PDB entry 3VIV | X-ray diffraction, 2.25 A resolution | chains A and C of the 3 polymer chains in the assembly

# Chain A
Molecule: 441aa long hypothetical nfeD protein
Organism: Pyrococcus horikoshii
Reference sequence: O59179 (O59179_PYRHO); residue numbers follow UniProt; this construct covers 16-236
Amino-acid sequence (230 residues; numbered 15 to 244; the number before each row is that of its first residue):
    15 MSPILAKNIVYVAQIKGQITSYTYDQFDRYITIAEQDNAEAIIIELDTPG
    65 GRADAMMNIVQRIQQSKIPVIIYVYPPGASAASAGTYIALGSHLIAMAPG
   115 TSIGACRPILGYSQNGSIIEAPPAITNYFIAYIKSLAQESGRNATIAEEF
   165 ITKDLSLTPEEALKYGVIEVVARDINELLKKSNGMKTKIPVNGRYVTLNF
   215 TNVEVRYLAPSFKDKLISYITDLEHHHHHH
Disordered / not traced: 15-18, 238-244
Differences from the reference sequence: expression tag (15, 237-244); engineered mutation Ala138 (Lys in O59179)
Curated features (UniProtKB/Swiss-Prot):
  - active site: Ser97 (Nucleophile)
  - binding site (substrate): Gly64 to Ala67, Ala119 to Leu124

# Chain C
Molecule: Ph stomatin PH1511
Reference sequence: O59180 (Y1511_PYRHO); residue numbers follow UniProt; this construct covers 234-243
Amino-acid sequence (10 residues; each row starts with the number of its first residue):
   234 NVIVLMLPME
Disordered / not traced: 242-243

# Interface between chain A and chain C
Pairs across the interface (26):
  Gly65(A) - Val235(C)
  Gly65(A) - Ile236(C)  hydrogen bond (backbone-backbone)
  Arg66(A) - Ile236(C)
  Ala67(A) - Ile236(C)  hydrogen bond (backbone-backbone)
  Ala67(A) - Val237(C)
  Ser97(A) - Asn234(C)  hydrogen bond (side chain-backbone)
  Ser97(A) - Val235(C)  hydrogen bond (side chain-backbone)
  Ala98(A) - Val235(C)
  Tyr101(A) - Val235(C)  hydrophobic
  Ala119(A) - Asn234(C)  hydrogen bond (backbone-backbone)
  Cys120(A) - Asn234(C)
  Cys120(A) - Val235(C)
  Arg121(A) - Asn234(C)  hydrogen bond (backbone-backbone)
  Arg121(A) - Val235(C)  hydrogen bond (backbone-backbone)
  Pro122(A) - Val235(C)
  Pro122(A) - Val237(C)  hydrophobic
  Ile123(A) - Val235(C)  hydrogen bond (backbone-backbone)
  Ile123(A) - Ile236(C)
  Ile123(A) - Val237(C)  hydrogen bond (backbone-backbone)
  Leu124(A) - Ile236(C)
  Gly125(A) - Ile236(C)
  Tyr126(A) - Asn234(C)
  Tyr126(A) - Ile236(C)  hydrophobic
  Ile132(A) - Asn234(C)
  Ile139(A) - Val237(C)  hydrophobic
  Phe143(A) - Val237(C)  hydrophobic
Other interface residues (no listed pair), chain C (5 interface residues in all): Leu238

# Overview
17 residues of chain A and 5 residues of chain C are in contact; the contacts include 9 hydrogen bonds. Among
the polar pairs are Ser97(A)-Asn234(C), Ser97(A)-Val235(C) and Gly65(A)-Ile236(C). UniProt lists active-site
residue Ser97(A) and 10 substrate-binding residues on chain A.
Chain A is 441aa long hypothetical nfeD protein (Pyrococcus horikoshii) and chain C is Ph stomatin PH1511; the
structure, 1510-N membrane-bound stomatin-specific protease K138A mutant in complex with a substrate peptide,
was determined by X-ray diffraction.
